Entry 8FRP (electron microscopy, 3.80 A resolution); this record covers chains C and F of the 5 polymer chains in the assembly.

Chain C:
Molecule: Lipopolysaccharide export system protein LptC
Source organism: Acinetobacter baylyi ADP1
Amino-acid sequence (21 residues; row label = number of the first residue in the row; X marks 21 residues of unknown identity (built as UNK)):
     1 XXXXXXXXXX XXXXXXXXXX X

Chain F:
Molecule: Lipopolysaccharide export system permease protein LptF
Source organism: Acinetobacter baylyi ADP1
Reference sequence: Q6FFD7 (Q6FFD7_ACIAD); residue numbers follow UniProt; this construct covers 1-366
Amino-acid sequence (366 residues; each row starts with the number of its first residue):
     1 MIIRRYLVKQ VVSTSLVVIA LLTLIMMGGR LIKYFGVAAQ GRLDAGVLFS IIGYRMPEFL
    61 TLILPLGFFI GLMLVFGRLY VDHEMAVLNG SGISRIRLGQ LLIPLALVFL VIQGILMLWM
   121 TPWGLRQFDQ LSSSQAVRTG FDLVRPKEFI SSGPYTIYAG DLSEDRKNLK DIFFYQRAQK
   181 EGKPDVMILA KEATRVVMEN ETANVVDLIQ GRRYEIYPGK AKYSQAEFQR YRLRLENDKS
   241 ATFETDKVEA LPSSKLWNKW NDPVIASEMG WRVFGPFTIV IALMMAVALC EVSPRQGRYY
   301 RLIPAIFIFA SLIVLLIAIR TRISRDELGV WAYPAALAVY GIAAALFSRK QKLAPKIKKQ
   361 IKRVRA
Disordered / not traced: 1, 37-48, 133-246, 351-366
What the authors report for this chain:
  - mutagenesis - R30A, R55G: abolished growth
  - mutagenesis - R30K, R55K: decreased growth in response to antibiotic
  - mutagenesis - I317N: decreased growth in response to macrocyclic peptides

How chain C and chain F interact:
Interface residues of chain F (facing chain C), 10 residues: Tyr300, Pro304, Phe307, Ile308, Ser311, Val314, Leu315, Ala318, Thr321, Arg325

Summary:
Chain C and chain F make no direct contact in this assembly. The paper reports that R30A and R55G of chain F
abolish growth; R30K and R55K of chain F reduce growth in response to antibiotic.
Chain C is Lipopolysaccharide export system protein LptC and chain F is Lipopolysaccharide export system
permease protein LptF, both from Acinetobacter baylyi ADP1; the structure, Acinetobacter baylyi LptB2FGC, was
determined by electron microscopy together with 8FRL, 8FRM, 8FRN, 8FRO, 8UFG and 8UFH from the same study.
